Entry 8RL7 (electron microscopy, 3.76 A resolution); this record covers chains B and D of the 4 polymer chains in the assembly.

# Chain B (and D)
Name: Gluebody GbD12
Source organism: Lama glama
Notes: chain D of this document is another copy of the same molecule, construct and numbering; everything in this record applies to it too
Chain sequence (128 residues; numbered 0 to 127; the number before each row is that of its first residue; numbering starts at 0):
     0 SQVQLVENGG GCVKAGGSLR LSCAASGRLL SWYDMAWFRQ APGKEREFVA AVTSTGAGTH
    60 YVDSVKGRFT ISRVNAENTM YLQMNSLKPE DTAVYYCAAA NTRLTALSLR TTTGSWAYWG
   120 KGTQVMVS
Disordered / not traced: 0
Disulfides: Cys22-Cys96

# How chain B and chain D interact
Pairs across the interface (16):
  Gly10(B) - Met125(D)
  Cys11(B) - Cys11(D)  disulfide
  Cys11(B) - Met125(D)  hydrophobic
  Gln39(B) - Pro41(D)  hydrogen bond (side chain-backbone)
  Pro41(B) - Gln39(D)
  Pro41(B) - Val93(D)  hydrophobic
  Pro41(B) - Gln123(D)
  Val93(B) - Pro41(D)  hydrophobic
  Gln123(B) - Pro41(D)
  Gln123(B) - Thr91(D)
  Gln123(B) - Gln123(D)
  Gln123(B) - Met125(D)
  Val124(B) - Met125(D)
  Met125(B) - Cys11(D)  hydrogen bond
  Met125(B) - Gln123(D)  hydrogen bond
  Met125(B) - Met125(D)  hydrophobic
Other interface residues (no listed pair), chain B (11 interface residues in all): Ala40, Thr91, Tyr95
Other interface residues (no listed pair), chain D (8 interface residues in all): Tyr95
Inter-chain disulfides: Cys11(B)-Cys11(D)

# Summary
11 residues of chain B and 8 residues of chain D are in contact; the contacts include 1 disulfide bond and 3
hydrogen bonds. Among the polar pairs are Gln39(B)-Pro41(D), Met125(B)-Cys11(D) and Met125(B)-Gln123(D).
Both chains are Gluebody GbD12 (Lama glama). Entry 8RL7 (SPNS2 in complex with homo Di-Gluebody GbD12) was
determined by electron microscopy, deposited together with 8RL5, 8RL9, 8RLA, 8RLB, 8RLC, 8RLE and 3 further
entries.
